PDB entry 7FID | electron microscopy, 2.44 A resolution | chains B and C of the 7 polymer chains in the assembly

[Chain B (and C)]
Name: Lon protease
From: Meiothermus taiwanensis
Notes: EC 3.4.21.53; chain C of this document is another copy of the same molecule, construct and numbering; everything in this record applies to it too
UniProt: A0A059VAZ3 (A0A059VAZ3_9DEIN); numbering as in UniProt (aligned over 1-793)
Amino-acid sequence (806 residues; numbered 1 to 806; the number before each row is that of its first residue):
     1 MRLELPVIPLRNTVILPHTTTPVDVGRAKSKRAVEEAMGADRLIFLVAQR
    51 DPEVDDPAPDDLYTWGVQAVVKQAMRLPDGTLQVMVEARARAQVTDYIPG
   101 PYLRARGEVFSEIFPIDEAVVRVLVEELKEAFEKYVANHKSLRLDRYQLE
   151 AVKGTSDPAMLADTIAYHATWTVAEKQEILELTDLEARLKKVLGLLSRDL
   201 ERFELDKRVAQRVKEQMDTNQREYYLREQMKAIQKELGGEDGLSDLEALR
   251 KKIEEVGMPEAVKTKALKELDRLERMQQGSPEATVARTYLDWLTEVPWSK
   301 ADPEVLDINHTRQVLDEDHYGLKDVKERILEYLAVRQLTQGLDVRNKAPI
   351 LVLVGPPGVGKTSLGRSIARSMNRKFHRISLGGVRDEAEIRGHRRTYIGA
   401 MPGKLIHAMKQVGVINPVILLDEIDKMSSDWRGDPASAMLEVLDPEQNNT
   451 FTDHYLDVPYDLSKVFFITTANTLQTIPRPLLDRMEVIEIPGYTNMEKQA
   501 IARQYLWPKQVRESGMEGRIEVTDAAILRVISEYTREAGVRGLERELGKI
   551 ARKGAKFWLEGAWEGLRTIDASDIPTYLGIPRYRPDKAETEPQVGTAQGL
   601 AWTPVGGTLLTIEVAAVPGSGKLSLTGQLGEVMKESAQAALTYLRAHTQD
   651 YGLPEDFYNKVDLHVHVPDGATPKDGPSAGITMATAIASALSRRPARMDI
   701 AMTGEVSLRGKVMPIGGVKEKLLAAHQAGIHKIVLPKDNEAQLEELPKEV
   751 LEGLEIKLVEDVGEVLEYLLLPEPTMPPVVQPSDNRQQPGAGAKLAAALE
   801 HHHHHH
Unresolved in the structure: 1, 781-806
Construct notes: expression tag (794-806)
Ligand contacts: ATP-gamma-S (AGS; phosphothiophosphoric acid-adenylate ester): D318, H319, Y320, L322, P356, P357, G358, V359, G360, K361, T362, S363, E423, Y493, I501, Y505, K509, V540, R541
What the authors report for this chain:
  - catalytic residues: S678 (citing earlier work)

[Interface between chain B and chain C]
Pairs across the interface - 96 pairs, chain B then chain C:
  R222(B) with L237(C)
  L226(B) with I233(C), hydrophobic; L237(C), hydrophobic
  M230(B) with M230(C); I233(C), hydrophobic; Q234(C)
  I233(B) with M230(C), hydrophobic
  G279(B) with R275(C)
  P281(B) with Q277(C)
  T284(B) with M276(C)
  R287(B) with R275(C)
  T288(B) with R272(C), hydrogen bond
  P357(B) with D483(C)
  S380(B) with R391(C); E441(C), hydrogen bond
  G382(B) with R391(C); S437(C)
  G383(B) with E387(C); D434(C); S437(C)
  V384(B) with R391(C)
  R385(B) with D386(C); E387(C), salt bridge; R432(C); G433(C)
  D386(B) with Y397(C), hydrogen bond
  A388(B) with R394(C), hydrogen bond (backbone-side chain)
  E389(B) with R394(C), salt bridge; H454(C), salt bridge
  H393(B) with T396(C)
  I398(B) with P281(C); E282(C)
  G399(B) with E282(C); R395(C); T396(C), hydrogen bond (backbone-side chain)
  A400(B) with T396(C)
  M401(B) with R394(C), hydrogen bond (backbone-side chain); R395(C); D457(C)
  P402(B) with R394(C), hydrogen bond (backbone-side chain)
  K404(B) with H454(C)
  H407(B) with D457(C)
  K426(B) with L440(C)
  N472(B) with P480(C)
  K509(B) with E446(C), salt bridge
  R512(B) with V344(C)
  E513(B) with V335(C); R345(C), salt bridge
  M516(B) with L338(C), hydrophobic
  R519(B) with L338(C)
  E537(B) with D483(C)
  R541(B) with D444(C), salt bridge; D483(C), salt bridge; R484(C)
  R545(B) with D483(C), hydrogen bond (side chain-backbone); R484(C); M485(C); E486(C)
  R552(B) with R328(C); E331(C), salt bridge
  K553(B) with E331(C), salt bridge
  K556(B) with E327(C), salt bridge; E331(C), salt bridge
  W558(B) with L338(C)
  L559(B) with A334(C), hydrophobic; Q337(C)
  I580(B) with A741(C); E745(C)
  R584(B) with D738(C), hydrogen bond (side chain-backbone); N739(C); Q742(C), hydrogen bond
  E589(B) with R709(C), salt bridge
  Q593(B) with R709(C)
  T596(B) with R709(C)
  E613(B) with S707(C); L708(C), hydrogen bond (side chain-backbone); R709(C), salt bridge
  A615(B) with T642(C); L708(C)
  V617(B) with R645(C)
  P618(B) with R645(C), hydrogen bond (backbone-side chain); Y658(C)
  G619(B) with Y658(C)
  T626(B) with E635(C)
  G627(B) with E635(C), hydrogen bond (backbone-side chain)
  Q628(B) with V632(C); E635(C), hydrogen bond (backbone-side chain)
  D662(B) with R645(C), salt bridge
  H664(B) with Q638(C); A639(C); T642(C), hydrogen bond; L708(C)
  H666(B) with L708(C)
  D669(B) with E705(C)
  G670(B) with V632(C); E705(C), hydrogen bond (backbone-side chain)
Also at the interface, not in a pair above, chain B (78 interface residues in all): E240, D245, G358, T362, R366, R378, L381, G403, K410, E423, S514, G515, E544, A555, P581, T611, V614, P668, A671
Also at the interface, not in a pair above, chain C (70 interface residues in all): R227, G238, K268, T339, A388, A438, Q447, T450, A646, P677, M713, P714, E744

[In short]
Chain B and chain C form an interface of 78 and 70 residues respectively, with 16 hydrogen bonds and 14 salt
bridges. Among the polar pairs are R385(B)-E387(C), E389(B)-R394(C) and E389(B)-H454(C). Bound to chain B:
ATP-gamma-S. From the paper: the catalytic residue S678(B).
Both chains are Lon protease (Meiothermus taiwanensis). Entry 7FID (Processive cleavage of substrate at
individual proteolytic active sites of the Lon proteasecomplex (conformation 1)) was determined by electron
microscopy (same publication as 7EV4, 7EV6, 7FIE and 7FIZ).
